Entry 4XEF (X-ray diffraction, 2.50 A resolution); this record covers chains A and B of the 3 polymer chains in the assembly.

# Chain A
Molecule: Protein-tyrosine kinase 2-beta
Organism: Homo sapiens
Notes: EC 2.7.10.2; fragment: FAT domain
UniProtKB: Q14289 (FAK2_HUMAN); numbering as in UniProt (aligned over 871-1005)
Sequence (139 residues; numbered 867 to 1005; the number before each row is that of its first residue):
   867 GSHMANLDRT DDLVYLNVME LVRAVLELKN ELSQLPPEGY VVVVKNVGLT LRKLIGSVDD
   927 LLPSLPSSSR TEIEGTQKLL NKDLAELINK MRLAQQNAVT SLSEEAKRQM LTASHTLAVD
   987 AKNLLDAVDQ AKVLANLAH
Unresolved in the structure: 867-869
Construct notes: expression tag (867-870); engineered mutation Ser899 (Cys in Q14289), Ala972 (Cys in Q14289)
Curated features (UniProtKB/Swiss-Prot):
  - modified residue: Tyr881 (Phosphotyrosine)
What the authors report for this chain:
  - binding site for 20-mer peptide containing LD1 motif of leupaxin (chain B): Val888, Val891, Lys895

# Chain B
Molecule: 20-mer peptide containing LD1 motif of leupaxin
Sequence (20 residues; each row starts with the number of its first residue):
     1 MEELDALLEE LERSTLQDSD
Unresolved in the structure: 16-20

# Chain A / chain B interface
Residue-residue contacts - 24 pairs, chain A then chain B:
  Arg875(A) - Met1(B)
  Tyr881(A) - Met1(B)  hydrogen bond (side chain-backbone)
  Tyr881(A) - Glu2(B)
  Tyr881(A) - Glu3(B)  hydrogen bond (side chain-backbone)
  Tyr881(A) - Leu4(B)  hydrogen bond (side chain-backbone)
  Val884(A) - Leu4(B)  hydrophobic
  Met885(A) - Glu3(B)
  Met885(A) - Leu4(B)  hydrophobic
  Met885(A) - Leu7(B)
  Val888(A) - Leu4(B)  hydrophobic
  Val888(A) - Leu7(B)  hydrophobic
  Arg889(A) - Glu3(B)  salt bridge
  Arg889(A) - Leu7(B)
  Leu892(A) - Leu7(B)
  Leu892(A) - Glu10(B)
  Leu892(A) - Leu11(B)  hydrophobic
  Lys895(A) - Leu11(B)
  Lys895(A) - Ser14(B)
  His981(A) - Leu11(B)
  Ala984(A) - Leu11(B)  hydrophobic
  Lys988(A) - Met1(B)
  Lys988(A) - Leu4(B)
  Lys988(A) - Leu8(B)
  Leu991(A) - Leu4(B)  hydrophobic
Also at the interface, not in a pair above, chain A (16 interface residues in all): Asn872, Leu873, Val891, Asp992
Also at the interface, not in a pair above, chain B (10 interface residues in all): Asp5
The authors on this interface:
  - residue pairs: Arg875(A)-Met1(B), Tyr881(A)-Met1(B), Tyr881(A)-Leu4(B) (hydrogen bond), Arg889(A)-Glu3(B) (hydrogen bond), Lys988(A)-Met1(B), Leu991(A)-Met1(B)
  - interface residues, chain A: Tyr881(A), Met885(A), Val888(A), Leu892(A), Ala984(A), Lys988(A), Leu991(A)
  - interface residues, chain B: Met1(B), Leu4(B)

# Summary
The interface between chain A and chain B involves 16 residues on one side and 10 on the other; the contacts
include 3 hydrogen bonds and 1 salt bridge. Polar contacts include Arg889(A)-Glu3(B), Tyr881(A)-Met1(B) and
Tyr881(A)-Glu3(B). The authors report contacts between Arg875(A) and Met1(B), Tyr881(A) and Met1(B) and
Lys988(A) and Met1(B) among others; hydrogen bonds between Tyr881(A) and Leu4(B) and Arg889(A) and Glu3(B).
The paper reports a binding site for 20-mer peptide containing LD1 motif of leupaxin (chain B) at Val888(A),
Val891(A) and Lys895(A); interface residues Tyr881(A), Met885(A) and Met1(B) among others.
Chain A is Protein-tyrosine kinase 2-beta (Homo sapiens) and chain B is a 20-mer peptide containing LD1 motif
of leupaxin; the structure, Pyk2-FAT complexed with Leupaxin LD motif LD1, was determined by X-ray diffraction
(same publication as 4XEK and 4XEV).
